6RQF - chains I and J of the 16 polymer chains in the assembly; structure by electron microscopy, 3.58 A resolution.

[Chain I]
Protein: Cytochrome b6
Source organism: Spinacia oleracea
UniProtKB: P00165 (CYB6_SPIOL); residue numbers follow UniProt; this construct covers 1-215
Amino-acid sequence (215 residues; row label = number of the first residue in the row):
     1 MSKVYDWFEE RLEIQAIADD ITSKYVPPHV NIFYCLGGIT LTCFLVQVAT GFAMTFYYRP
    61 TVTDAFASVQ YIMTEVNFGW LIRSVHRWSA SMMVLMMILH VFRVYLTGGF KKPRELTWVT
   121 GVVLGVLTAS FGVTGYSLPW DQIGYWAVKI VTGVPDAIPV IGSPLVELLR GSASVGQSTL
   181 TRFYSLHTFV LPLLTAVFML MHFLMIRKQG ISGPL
Covalent attachments: heme c (HEC) linked to C35
Metal / ion sites: heme Fe site 1: H86, H187; heme Fe site 2: H100, H202
Ligand contacts:
  - beta-carotene (BCR): I32, F33, L36, I39, L99
  - chlorophyll a (CLA): M97, I98, V101, F102, Y105, W118, G125, A129, S130, V133, T134, L169, L186
  - heme c (HEC): K24, V30, N31, I32, Y34, G38, L41, F203, I206, R207, G210, I211
  - heme (HEM), molecule 1: Y34, G37, G38, T40, L41, M93, M97, H100, V101, R103, V104, G109, R114, T117, W118, G121, V122, L124, G125, T128, M199, H202, F203, I206, G210, I211, S212
  - heme (HEM), molecule 2: F44, Q47, V48, G51, F52, M54, T55, Y58, V69, R83, H86, R87, A90, M93, T128, F131, G132, G135, L138, P139, Y184, H187, T188, P192
  - plastoquinone 9 (PL9; 2,3-dimethyl-5-(3,7,11,15,19,23,27,31,35-nonamethyl-2,6,10,14,18,22,26,30,34-hexatriacontanonaenyl-2,5-cyclohexadiene-1,4-dione-2,3-dimethyl-5-solanesyl-1,4-benzoquinone), molecule 1: F44, L45, V48, F189, P192, L193, A196, M199, F203, R207
  - plastoquinone 9 (PL9), molecule 2: L45, V48, A49, F52, F56
  - plastoquinone 9 (PL9), molecule 3: L116, V119, T120, V122, V123, V126, L127, F198, M201, L204, M205, K208
Reported in the primary citation:
  - binding site for plastoquinone 9: V126, K208
  - binding site for chlorophyll a: A129, V133
  - binding site for heme c: C35, R207
  - catalytic residues: D20, R207 (proposed by the authors, not directly observed)

[Chain J]
Protein: Cytochrome b6-f complex subunit 4
Source organism: Spinacia oleracea
UniProtKB: P00166 (PETD_SPIOL); residues 1-160 here = UniProt positions 1-160
Amino-acid sequence (160 residues; row label = number of the first residue in the row):
     1 MGVTKKPDLN DPVLRAKLAK GMGHNYYGEP AWPNDLLYIF PVVILGTIAC NVGLAVLEPS
    61 MIGEPADPFA TPLEILPEWY FFPVFQILRT VPNKLLGVLL MASVPAGLLT VPFLENVNKF
   121 QNPFRRPVAT TVFLVGTVVA LWLGIGATLP IDKSLTLGLF
Ligand contacts:
  - 6PL ((4S,7R)-4-hydroxy-N,N,N-trimethyl-9-oxo-7-[(palmitoyloxy)methyl]-3,5,8-trioxa-4-phosphahexacosan-1-aminium 4-oxide): T47, C50, N51, L54
  - chlorophyll a (CLA): Y80, P83, V84, M101, V104, P105, L108, V111, V132, F133, G136, V139, A140, L143
  - heme c (HEC): N25, D35, F40, V43, I44
  - plastoquinone 9 (PL9; 2,3-dimethyl-5-(3,7,11,15,19,23,27,31,35-nonamethyl-2,6,10,14,18,22,26,30,34-hexatriacontanonaenyl-2,5-cyclohexadiene-1,4-dione-2,3-dimethyl-5-solanesyl-1,4-benzoquinone): A102, P105, L109
Reported in the primary citation:
  - binding site for chlorophyll a: V84, M101
  - catalytic residues: E78 (citing earlier work)

[How chain I and chain J interact]
Contacting residue pairs (119):
  K24(I) - N25(J)
  K24(I) - A31(J)  hydrogen bond (backbone-backbone)
  Y25(I) - K5(J)
  Y25(I) - N25(J)  hydrogen bond (backbone-backbone)
  Y25(I) - Y26(J)
  Y25(I) - Y27(J)
  Y25(I) - G28(J)
  Y25(I) - E29(J)
  Y25(I) - P30(J)  hydrophobic
  V26(I) - Y27(J)
  V26(I) - G28(J)
  V26(I) - E29(J)  hydrogen bond (backbone-backbone)
  P27(I) - H24(J)
  P27(I) - Y27(J)
  P28(I) - Y27(J)
  I39(I) - V43(J)  hydrophobic
  I39(I) - T47(J)
  T42(I) - T47(J)
  C43(I) - N51(J)
  F66(I) - I62(J)  hydrophobic
  F66(I) - G63(J)
  F66(I) - P65(J)  hydrophobic
  Q70(I) - I62(J)
  M73(I) - S60(J)
  W80(I) - V56(J)  hydrophobic
  L81(I) - V56(J)  hydrophobic
  R83(I) - S60(J)
  R83(I) - I62(J)
  S84(I) - A55(J)
  S84(I) - P59(J)
  S84(I) - S60(J)
  V85(I) - V52(J)  hydrophobic
  V85(I) - A55(J)
  R87(I) - S60(J)
  R87(I) - E78(J)  salt bridge
  W88(I) - L54(J)  hydrogen bond (side chain-backbone)
  W88(I) - A55(J)
  W88(I) - E58(J)  hydrogen bond (side chain-backbone)
  S89(I) - N51(J)  hydrogen bond
  S91(I) - W79(J)  hydrogen bond
  M92(I) - N51(J)
  V94(I) - Y80(J)  hydrophobic
  L95(I) - W79(J)
  I98(I) - W79(J)  hydrophobic
  F102(I) - F133(J)  hydrophobic
  Y105(I) - V111(J)  hydrophobic
  Y105(I) - E115(J)  hydrogen bond
  Y105(I) - R126(J)  hydrogen bond (backbone-side chain)
  Y105(I) - A129(J)  hydrogen bond (side chain-backbone)
  Y105(I) - F133(J)  hydrophobic
  L106(I) - Q121(J)
  L106(I) - P123(J)
  L106(I) - R126(J)
  L106(I) - F133(J)  hydrophobic
  T107(I) - Q121(J)
  G108(I) - Q121(J)
  G108(I) - R126(J)
  F110(I) - V111(J)  hydrophobic
  F110(I) - P112(J)
  F110(I) - E115(J)
  F110(I) - R126(J)
  K111(I) - E115(J)  hydrogen bond (side chain-backbone)
  K111(I) - N116(J)
  K111(I) - N118(J)
  K111(I) - F120(J)
  K112(I) - K119(J)
  R114(I) - G21(J)
  R114(I) - M22(J)
  E115(I) - P112(J)
  E115(I) - N116(J)  hydrogen bond
  W118(I) - L108(J)  hydrogen bond (side chain-backbone)
  W118(I) - V111(J)  hydrophobic
  W118(I) - P112(J)
  V119(I) - L109(J)  hydrophobic
  V119(I) - F113(J)  hydrophobic
  V122(I) - P105(J)
  V122(I) - L108(J)
  V122(I) - L109(J)  hydrophobic
  V126(I) - P105(J)  hydrophobic
  A129(I) - F81(J)
  G132(I) - Y80(J)
  V133(I) - F81(J)  hydrophobic
  Y136(I) - L76(J)
  Y136(I) - E78(J)
  W140(I) - A66(J)  hydrogen bond (backbone-backbone)
  D141(I) - E64(J)
  D141(I) - A66(J)
  Q142(I) - E64(J)  hydrogen bond (backbone-backbone)
  Q142(I) - P65(J)
  Q142(I) - A66(J)
  Q142(I) - D67(J)
  Q142(I) - A70(J)
  Q142(I) - P72(J)
  I143(I) - L76(J)
  Y145(I) - A66(J)  hydrophobic
  Y145(I) - P68(J)
  W146(I) - D67(J)
  W146(I) - P68(J)
  W146(I) - A70(J)  hydrogen bond (side chain-backbone)
  W146(I) - T71(J)
  W146(I) - P72(J)
  I150(I) - I75(J)  hydrophobic
  I150(I) - L88(J)  hydrophobic
  V154(I) - L88(J)  hydrophobic
  V154(I) - V98(J)
  A157(I) - K94(J)
  A157(I) - L95(J)
  I158(I) - L95(J)  hydrophobic
  I158(I) - V98(J)  hydrophobic
  Q209(I) - M22(J)
  Q209(I) - G23(J)
  I211(I) - H24(J)
  G213(I) - H24(J)
  G213(I) - Q121(J)
  P214(I) - H24(J)
  P214(I) - Q121(J)
  L215(I) - Q121(J)
  L215(I) - N122(J)  hydrogen bond (backbone-side chain)
  L215(I) - R125(J)
Also at the interface, not in a pair above, chain I (66 interface residues in all): I21, T22, V46, V69, P113, P159, K208, G210, S212
Also at the interface, not in a pair above, chain J (70 interface residues in all): K20, W32, D35, I44, I48, M61, P77, F85, M101, T137

[Summary]
66 residues of chain I and 70 residues of chain J are in contact, with 17 hydrogen bonds and 1 salt bridge.
Polar contacts include R87(I)-E78(J), W88(I)-L54(J) and W88(I)-E58(J). From the paper: catalytic residues
D20(I), R207(I) and E78(J); a binding site for chlorophyll a at A129(I), V133(I) and V84(J) among others.
Here chain I is Cytochrome b6 and chain J is Cytochrome b6-f complex subunit 4, both from Spinacia oleracea.
Entry 6RQF (3.6 Angstrom cryo-EM structure of the dimeric cytochrome b6f complex from Spinacia oleracea with
natively bound ...) was determined by electron microscopy.
